6EN4 - chains A and D of the 4 polymer chains in the assembly; structure by X-ray diffraction, 3.08 A resolution.

# Chain A
Name: Splicing factor 3B subunit 3
Source organism: Homo sapiens
Notes: engineered mutation(s): internal deletion 1068-1085
UniProtKB: Q15393 (SF3B3_HUMAN); aligned to UniProt positions 1-1199 over residues 1-1199 (the alignment contains insertions or deletions, so no single offset holds)
Sequence (1209 residues; each row starts with the number of its first residue; numbers below 1 keep their minus sign (Val-1 is residue -1)):
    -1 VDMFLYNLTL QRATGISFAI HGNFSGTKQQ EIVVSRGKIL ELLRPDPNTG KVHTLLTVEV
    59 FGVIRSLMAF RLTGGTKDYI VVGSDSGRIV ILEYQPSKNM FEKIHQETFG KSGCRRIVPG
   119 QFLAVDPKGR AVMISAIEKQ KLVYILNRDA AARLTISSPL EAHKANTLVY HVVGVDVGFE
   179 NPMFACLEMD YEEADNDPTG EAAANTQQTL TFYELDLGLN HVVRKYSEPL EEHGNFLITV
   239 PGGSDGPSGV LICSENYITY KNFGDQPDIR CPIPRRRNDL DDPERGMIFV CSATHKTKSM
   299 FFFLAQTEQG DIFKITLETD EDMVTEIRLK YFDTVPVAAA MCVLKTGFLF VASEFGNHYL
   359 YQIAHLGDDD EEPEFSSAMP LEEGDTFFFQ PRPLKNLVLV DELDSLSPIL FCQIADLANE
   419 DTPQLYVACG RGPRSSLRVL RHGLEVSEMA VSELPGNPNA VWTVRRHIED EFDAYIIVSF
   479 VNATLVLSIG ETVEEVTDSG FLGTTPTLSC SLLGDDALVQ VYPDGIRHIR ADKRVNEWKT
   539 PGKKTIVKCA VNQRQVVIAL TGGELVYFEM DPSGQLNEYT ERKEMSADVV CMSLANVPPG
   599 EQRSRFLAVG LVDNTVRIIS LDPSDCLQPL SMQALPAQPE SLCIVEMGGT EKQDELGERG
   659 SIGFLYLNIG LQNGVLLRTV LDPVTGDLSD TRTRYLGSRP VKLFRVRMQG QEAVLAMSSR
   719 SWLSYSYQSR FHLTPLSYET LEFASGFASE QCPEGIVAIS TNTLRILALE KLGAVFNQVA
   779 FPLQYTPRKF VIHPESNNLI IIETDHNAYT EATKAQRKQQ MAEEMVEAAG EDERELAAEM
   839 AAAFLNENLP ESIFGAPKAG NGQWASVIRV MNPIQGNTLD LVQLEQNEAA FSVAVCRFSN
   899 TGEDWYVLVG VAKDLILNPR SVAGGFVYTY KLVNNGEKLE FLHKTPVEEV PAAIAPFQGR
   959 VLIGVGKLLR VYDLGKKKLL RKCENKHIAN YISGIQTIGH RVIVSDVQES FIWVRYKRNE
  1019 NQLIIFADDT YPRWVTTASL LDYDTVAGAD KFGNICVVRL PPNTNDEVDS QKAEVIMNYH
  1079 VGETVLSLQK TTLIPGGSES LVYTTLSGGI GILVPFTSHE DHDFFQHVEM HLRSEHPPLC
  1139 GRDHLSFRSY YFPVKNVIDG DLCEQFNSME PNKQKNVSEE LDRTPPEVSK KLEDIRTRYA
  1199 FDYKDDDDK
Unresolved in the structure: -1, 381-382, 646-661, 692-694, 829-832, 1205-1207
Sequence notes: expression tag (-1 to 0, 1200-1207)
Swiss-Prot annotation at these positions:
  - region: Glu105 to Gln119 (Interaction with PHF5A, SF3B1 and SF3B5), Asn145 to Tyr168 (Interaction with PHF5A, SF3B1 and SF3B5), Asp193 to His231 (Interaction with SF3B1 and SF3B5), Arg786 to His804 (Interaction with SF3B1 and SF3B5), Thr1028 to Lys1049 (Interaction with SF3B1)
  - site: Gly284 (Interaction with SF3B5), Glu306 (Interaction with SF3B5), Glu352 (Interaction with SF3B5), Arg429 (Interaction with SF3B5), Asn916 (Interaction with SF3B5), Asn988 (Interaction with SF3B1), Lys1171 (Interaction with SF3B1)
  - modified residue: Ser156 (Phosphoserine)

# Chain D
Name: PHD finger-like domain-containing protein 5A
Source organism: Homo sapiens
Notes: engineered mutation(s): deletion 99-110
UniProtKB: Q7RTV0 (PHF5A_HUMAN); numbering as in UniProt (aligned over 1-98)
Sequence (108 residues; numbered -9 to 98; the number before each row is that of its first residue; numbers below 1 keep their minus sign (Gly-9 is residue -9)):
    -9 GPLGSPGSRA MAKHHPDLIF CRKQAGVAIG RLCEKCDGKC VICDSYVRPC TLVRICDECN
    51 YGSYQGRCVI CGGPGVSDAY YCKECTIQEK DRDGCPKIVN LGSSKTDL
Unresolved in the structure: -9 to 5
Sequence notes: expression tag (-9 to 0)
Bound ions: Zn2+ site 1: Cys11, Cys46, Cys49, Cys85; Zn2+ site 2: Cys23, Cys58, Cys61; Zn2+ site 3: Cys30, Cys33, Cys72, Cys75
Ligand contacts: BGZ ([(2S,3S,4E,6S,7R,10R)-3,7-dimethyl-2-[(2E,4E,6S)-6-methyl-7-[(2R,3R)-3-[(2R,3S)-3-oxidanylpentan-2-yl]oxiran-2-yl]hepta-2,4-dien-2-yl]-7,10-bis(oxidanyl)-12-oxidanylidene-1-oxacyclododec-4-en-6-yl] ethanoate): Gly28, Asp34, Tyr36, Val37, Arg38
Reported in the primary citation:
  - binding site for BGZ: Tyr36, Val37, Arg38
  - mutagenesis - Y36A: decreased binding to BGZ
  - mutagenesis - Y36C: increased growth in response to BGZ

# Chain A / chain D interface
Pairs across the interface (19):
  Gly85(A) with Arg82(D)
  Arg86(A) with Asp81(D), salt bridge; Arg82(D)
  Glu105(A) with Arg44(D), salt bridge
  Thr106(A) with Arg82(D)
  Phe107(A) with Gln14(D); Arg82(D)
  Gly108(A) with Arg82(D), hydrogen bond (backbone-side chain)
  Lys109(A) with Glu79(D), hydrogen bond (side chain-backbone); Arg82(D); Asp83(D), salt bridge
  Ser110(A) with Glu79(D), hydrogen bond
  Ser155(A) with Val17(D)
  Ser156(A) with Gly16(D); Val17(D), hydrogen bond (side chain-backbone); Asp47(D), hydrogen bond
  Pro157(A) with Ala15(D); Gly16(D)
  Glu159(A) with Gln14(D)
Other interface residues (no listed pair), chain A (17 interface residues in all): Ser84, Arg113, Leu140, Ile154, Gly1139

# In short
Chain A and chain D form an interface of 17 and 10 residues respectively; the contacts include 5 hydrogen
bonds and 3 salt bridges. Among the polar pairs are Arg86(A)-Asp81(D), Glu105(A)-Arg44(D) and
Lys109(A)-Asp83(D). From the paper: a binding site for BGZ at Tyr36(D), Val37(D) and Arg38(D); Y36A of chain D
reduces binding to BGZ.
Here chain A is Splicing factor 3B subunit 3 and chain D is PHD finger-like domain-containing protein 5A, both
from Homo sapiens. Entry 6EN4 (SF3b core in complex with a splicing modulator) was determined by X-ray
diffraction.
